Entry 5EA8 (X-ray diffraction, 2.60 A resolution); this record covers chain F.

# Chain F
Molecule: Fusion glycoprotein F0
Organism: Human respiratory syncytial virus A (strain A2)
Notes: fragment: RSV F ectodomain
UniProtKB: P03420 (FUS_HRSVA); numbering as in UniProt (aligned over 1-513)
Chain sequence (568 residues; row label = number of the first residue in the row):
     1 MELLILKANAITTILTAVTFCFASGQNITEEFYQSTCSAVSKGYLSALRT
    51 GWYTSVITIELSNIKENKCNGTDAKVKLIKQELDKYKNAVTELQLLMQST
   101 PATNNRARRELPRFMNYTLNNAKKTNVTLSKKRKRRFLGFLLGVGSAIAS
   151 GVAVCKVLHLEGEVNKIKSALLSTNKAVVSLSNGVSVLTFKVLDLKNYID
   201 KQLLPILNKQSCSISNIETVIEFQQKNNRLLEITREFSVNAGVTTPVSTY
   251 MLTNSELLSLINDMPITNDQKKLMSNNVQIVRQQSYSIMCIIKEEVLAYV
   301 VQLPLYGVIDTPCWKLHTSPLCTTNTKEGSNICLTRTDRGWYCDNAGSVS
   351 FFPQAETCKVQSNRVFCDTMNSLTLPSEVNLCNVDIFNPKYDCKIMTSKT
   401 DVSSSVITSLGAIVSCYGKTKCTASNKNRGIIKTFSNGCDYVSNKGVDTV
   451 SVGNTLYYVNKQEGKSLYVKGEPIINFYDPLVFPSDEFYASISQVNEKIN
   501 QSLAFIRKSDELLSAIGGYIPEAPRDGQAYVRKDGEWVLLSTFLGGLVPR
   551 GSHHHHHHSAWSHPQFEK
Not modelled in the structure: 1-26, 102-104, 108-136, 507-568
Cystine bridges: Cys37-Cys439, Cys69-Cys212, Cys155-Cys290, Cys313-Cys343, Cys322-Cys333, Cys358-Cys367, Cys382-Cys393, Cys416-Cys422
Sequence notes: variant Ala102 (Pro in P03420), Val379 (Ile in P03420), Val447 (Met in P03420); engineered mutation Cys155 (Ser in P03420), Phe190 (Ser in P03420), Leu207 (Val in P03420), Cys290 (Ser in P03420), Tyr489 (Asp in P03420); expression tag (514-568)
Residues lining bound ligands:
  - N-cyclohexyltaurine (NHE; 2-[N-cyclohexylamino]ethane sulfonic acid): Phe387, Phe477, Tyr478, Asp479, Val482, Asn496, Ile499, Leu503
  - d(-)-tartaric acid (TAR): Thr174, Asn175, Lys176
UniProt features mapped onto this chain:
  - region: Phe137 to Val157 (Fusion peptide)
  - site (Cleavage): Arg109, Glu110, Arg136, Phe137
  - glycosylation (N-linked (GlcNAc...) asparagine): Asn27, Asn70, Asn116, Asn120, Asn126, Asn500
  - natural variant: Glu218 (E218A: In strain: Cold-passage attenuated), Val379 (I379V: In strain: Cold-passage attenuated; this construct carries the variant), Val447 (M447V: In strain: Cold-passage attenuated; this construct carries the variant)
  - mutagenesis: Cys37 (C37S: Impairs translation or folding of the F protein), Cys69 (C69S: Impairs translation or folding of the F protein), Arg108 to Arg109 (Complete loss of cleavage between F2 and p27), Arg108 (R108N: Complete loss of cleavage between F2 and p27), Arg109 (R109N: Complete loss of cleavage between F2 and p27), Lys131 (K131Q: No effect on cleavage between F2 and p27), Cys212 (C212S: No effect on F1 and F2 structure and glycosylation), Cys313 (C313S: Impairs translation or folding of the F protein), Cys322 (C322S: Impairs translation or folding of the F protein), Cys333 (C333S: Impairs translation or folding of the F protein), Cys343 (C343S: Impairs translation or folding of the F protein), Cys358 (C358S: Impairs translation or folding of the F protein), 6 further mutagenesis entries in UniProt
Reported in the primary citation:
  - mutagenesis - D489Y: decreased binding to JNJ-2408068
  - mutagenesis - D489Y: decreased binding to BMS-433771
  - contacts within the chain: Leu138-Tyr489 (hydrophobic contact), Leu141-Tyr489 (hydrophobic contact)
  - conformationally variable residues (side-chain flip): Phe488
  - mutagenesis - D401E, E487D, F488L: decreased stability
  - mutagenesis - S398L, D486N: increased stability
  - mutagenesis - L141W, G143S, K394R/S398L, S398L, T400A: decreased expression
  - mutagenesis - L141W, D486N: decreased growth

# Summary
Chain F binds N-cyclohexyltaurine and d(-)-tartaric acid. From UniProt: 17 mutagenesis sites. The paper
reports that L141W, G143S and K394R/S398L, among others, reduce expression; conformational variability at
Phe488; 10 substitutions were tested in all.
Chain F is Fusion glycoprotein F0 (Human respiratory syncytial virus A (strain A2)); the structure, Crystal
Structure of Prefusion RSV F Glycoprotein Fusion Inhibitor Resistance Mutant D489Y, was determined by X-ray
diffraction, deposited together with 5EA3, 5EA4, 5EA5, 5EA6 and 5EA7.
